Entry 6YXG (X-ray diffraction, 3.01 A resolution); this record covers chains A and H.

# Chain A
Protein: Adiponectin receptor protein 2
From: Homo sapiens
UniProtKB: Q86V24 (PAQR2_HUMAN); residues 100-386 here = UniProt positions 100-386
Amino-acid sequence (292 residues; numbered -4 to 386; 99 numbers in that range are skipped by the numbering (no residue carries them; nothing is unmodelled there); the number before each row is that of its first residue; numbers below 1 keep their minus sign (Gly-4 is residue -4)):
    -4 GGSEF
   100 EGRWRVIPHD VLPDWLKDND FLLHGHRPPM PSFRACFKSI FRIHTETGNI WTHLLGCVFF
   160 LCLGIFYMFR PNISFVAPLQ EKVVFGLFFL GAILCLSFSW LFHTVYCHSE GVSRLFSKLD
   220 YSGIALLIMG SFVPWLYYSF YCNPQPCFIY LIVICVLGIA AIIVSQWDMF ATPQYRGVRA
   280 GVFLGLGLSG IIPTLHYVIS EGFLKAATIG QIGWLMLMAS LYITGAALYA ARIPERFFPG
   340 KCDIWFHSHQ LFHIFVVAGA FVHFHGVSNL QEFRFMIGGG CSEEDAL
Not modelled in the structure: -4 to -2, 381-386
Sequence notes: expression tag (-4 to 0)
Bound ions: Zn2+: His202, His348, His352 (together with oleic acid)

# Chain H
Protein: V region heavy and light chains
From: Homo sapiens
Amino-acid sequence (236 residues; numbered 1 to 246; 10 numbers in that range are skipped by the numbering (no residue carries them; nothing is unmodelled there); the number before each row is that of its first residue):
     1 EVLLQQSGPE LVKPGASVRI TCKASGYTFT DFNMDWVKQS PGKSLEWIGD FNPNSGGSIY
    61 NQKFKDKATF TVDKSSSTAY MELRSLTFED TAVYYCARET GTAWFAYWGQ GTLVTVSAAG
   121 G
   132 GGSGGGGSDI QMTQSPASLS ASVGETVTIT CRASGNIHNF LAWYQQKQGK SPQVLVYNAK
   192 TLADGVPSRF SGSGSGTQYS LKINSLQPED FGSYYCQQFW STPYTFGGGT KLEIN
Disulfides: Cys22-Cys96, Cys162-Cys227
Residues lining bound ligands:
  - Tb-Xo4 (7MT), molecule 1: Leu3, Leu4, Gln5, Trp108, Lys181, Ser182, Gln184
  - Tb-Xo4 (7MT), molecule 2: Gly42, Lys43, Gly239

# How chain A and chain H interact
Pairs across the interface (37; chain A residue first):
  Phe0(A) with Ile59(H), hydrophobic; Trp231(H); Ser232(H); Thr233(H), hydrogen bond (backbone-backbone)
  Glu100(A) with Trp231(H), hydrogen bond
  Gly101(A) with Trp231(H), hydrogen bond (backbone-backbone)
  Arg102(A) with Asp50(H), salt bridge; Ile59(H); Thr102(H); Thr233(H); Tyr235(H), hydrogen bond
  Trp103(A) with Gly101(H); Thr102(H)
  Arg104(A) with Thr30(H), hydrogen bond (side chain-backbone); Asp31(H); Phe32(H); Asn33(H), hydrogen bond; Asn52(H), hydrogen bond; Pro53(H); Asn54(H); Gly101(H), hydrogen bond (backbone-backbone)
  Ile106(A) with Gly101(H)
  Pro107(A) with Asp31(H)
  His123(A) with Asp31(H), salt bridge
  Pro127(A) with Gly101(H)
  Pro128(A) with Asn189(H), hydrogen bond (backbone-side chain)
  Met129(A) with Thr102(H); Phe171(H), hydrophobic
  Pro130(A) with His169(H); Asn170(H), hydrogen bond (backbone-side chain); Phe171(H); Asn189(H)
  Ser131(A) with His169(H); Phe171(H); Trp231(H)
  Arg133(A) with His169(H); Trp231(H)
Interface residues without a listed pair, chain A (18 interface residues in all): Val105, Val110, Ala134
Interface residues without a listed pair, chain H (20 interface residues in all): Thr100

# Summary
18 residues of chain A and 20 residues of chain H are in contact, with 10 hydrogen bonds and 2 salt bridges.
Among the polar pairs are Arg102(A)-Asp50(H), His123(A)-Asp31(H) and Glu100(A)-Trp231(H). Chain H binds
Tb-Xo4. His202(A), His348(A) and His352(A) form the Zn2+ site.
Here chain A is Adiponectin receptor protein 2 and chain H is V region heavy and light chains, both from Homo
sapiens. Entry 6YXG (Cryogenic human adiponectin receptor 2 (ADIPOR2) with Tb-XO4 ligand) was determined by
X-ray diffraction (same publication as 6YX9, 6YXD and 6YXF).
